Entry 8VN4 (X-ray diffraction, 1.75 A resolution); this record covers chains d and A of the 6 polymer chains in the assembly.

# Chain d
Molecule: 8-nt DNA strand
Sequence (8 nucleotides; each row starts with the number of its first residue):
   514 GAGAGTCA
Bound ions: Mg2+: DG514 (shared with Asn119(A) of chain A; 1 residue of chain D); Na+: DG514 (shared with Asn119(A) of chain A; 1 residue of chain D)

# Chain A
Molecule: Intron-encoded endonuclease I-PpoI
From: Physarum polycephalum
Notes: EC 3.1.-.-
UniProt: Q94702 (PPO1_PHYPO); residues 2-163 here = UniProt positions 2-163
Sequence (162 residues; row label = number of the first residue in the row):
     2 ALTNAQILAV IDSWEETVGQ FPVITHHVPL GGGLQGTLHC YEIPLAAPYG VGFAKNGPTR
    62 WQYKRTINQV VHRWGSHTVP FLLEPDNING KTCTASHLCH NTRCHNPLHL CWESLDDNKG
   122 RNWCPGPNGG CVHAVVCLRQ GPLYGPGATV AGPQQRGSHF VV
Bound ions: Zn2+ site 1: Cys41, Cys100, Cys105, His110; Mg2+: Asn119 (shared with 1 residue of chain D; DG514(d) of chain d); Na+: Asn119 (shared with 1 residue of chain D; DG514(d) of chain d); Zn2+ site 2: Cys125, Cys132, His134, Cys138
Reported in the primary citation:
  - mutagenesis - H78A/H98A, H98A: decreased catalytic activity
  - mutagenesis - H78A: unchanged catalytic activity
  - catalytic residues: His78, His98
  - mutagenesis - H98A: abolished binding to metal ion

# Chain d / chain A interface
Residue-residue contacts (22):
  DG514(d) - Arg61(A)  salt bridge to the phosphate
  DG514(d) - His78(A)  salt bridge to the phosphate
  DG514(d) - Thr95(A)  phosphate contact
  DG514(d) - Ala96(A)  phosphate contact
  DG514(d) - Ser97(A)  phosphate contact
  DG514(d) - His98(A)  salt bridge to the phosphate
  DG514(d) - Thr103(A)  phosphate contact
  DG514(d) - Leu116(A)  sugar contact
  DG514(d) - Asn119(A)  hydrogen bond to the phosphate
  DA515(d) - Asn57(A)  base contact
  DA515(d) - Arg61(A)  salt bridge to the phosphate
  DA515(d) - Thr79(A)  phosphate contact
  DA515(d) - Thr95(A)  phosphate contact
  DA515(d) - Ala96(A)  hydrogen bond to the phosphate
  DA515(d) - Trp113(A)  phosphate contact
  DG516(d) - Asn57(A)  hydrogen bond to the base
  DG516(d) - Gln63(A)  base contact
  DG516(d) - Gly76(A)  hydrogen bond to the phosphate
  DA517(d) - Asn57(A)  base contact
  DA517(d) - Gln63(A)  hydrogen bond to the base
  DA517(d) - Arg74(A)  hydrogen bond to the base
  DG518(d) - Arg74(A)  hydrogen bond to the base
Interface residues without a listed pair, chain A (17 interface residues in all): Thr60, Trp75

# Overview
5 residues of chain d face 17 of chain A across their interface, with 7 hydrogen bonds and 4 salt bridges.
Polar pairs include DG516(d)-Asn57(A), DA517(d)-Gln63(A) and DA517(d)-Arg74(A). The Mg2+ site is built by
Asn119(A) and DG514(d). From the paper: catalytic residues His78(A) and His98(A); H78A/H98A and H98A of chain
A reduce catalytic activity.
Here chain d is an 8-nt DNA strand and chain A is Intron-encoded endonuclease I-PpoI (Physarum polycephalum).
Entry 8VN4 (Homing endonuclease I-PpoI-DNA complex:reaction at pH6.0 (K+ MES) with 500 uM Mg2+ for 1200s) was
determined by X-ray diffraction together with 8VMO, 8VMP, 8VMQ, 8VMR, 8VMS, 8VMT and 35 further entries from
the same study.
